PDB entry 9BHM | electron microscopy, 2.90 A resolution | chains A and N of the 4 polymer chains in the assembly

[Chain A]
Name: Guanine nucleotide-binding protein G(s) subunit alpha isoforms short
From: Homo sapiens
Reference sequence: P63092 (GNAS2_HUMAN); the construct has insertions or renumbered stretches relative to UniProt, so the offset changes along the chain: 5-58 = UniProt 5-58; 190-195 = UniProt 59-64; 204-253 = UniProt 204-253; 264-394 = UniProt 264-394
Sequence (261 residues; numbered -7 to 394; 141 numbers in that range are skipped by the numbering (no residue carries them; nothing is unmodelled there); the number before each row is that of its first residue; numbers below 1 keep their minus sign (Gly-7 is residue -7)):
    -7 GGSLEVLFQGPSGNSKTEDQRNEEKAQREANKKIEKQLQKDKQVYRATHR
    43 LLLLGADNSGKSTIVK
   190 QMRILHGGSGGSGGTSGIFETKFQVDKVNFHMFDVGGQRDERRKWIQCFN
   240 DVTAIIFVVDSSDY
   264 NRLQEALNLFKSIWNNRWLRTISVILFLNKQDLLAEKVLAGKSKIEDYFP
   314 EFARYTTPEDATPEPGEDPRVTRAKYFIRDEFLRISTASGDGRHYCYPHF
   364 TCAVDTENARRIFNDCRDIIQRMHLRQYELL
Not modelled in the structure: -7 to 15, 190-205, 321-330, 353-354
Differences from the reference sequence: expression tag (-7 to 4); engineered mutation Asp49 (Gly in P63092), Asn50 (Glu in P63092), Asp249 (Ala in P63092), Asp252 (Ser in P63092), Ala372 (Ile in P63092), Ile375 (Val in P63092); linker (196-203)

[Chain N]
Name: Nanobody 35
From: Lama glama
Notes: antibody fragment or engineered binder
Sequence (142 residues; row label = number of the first residue in the row):
     1 QVQLQESGGGLVQPGGSLRLSCAASGFTFSNYKMNWVRQAPGKGLEWVSD
    51 ISQSGASISYTGSVKGRFTISRDNAKNTLYLQMNSLKPEDTAVYYCARCP
   101 APFTRDCFDVTSTTYAYRGQGTQVTVSSGSEDQVDPRLIDGK
Not modelled in the structure: 13-16, 40-43, 75-76, 85-90, 126-142
Disulfide bonds: Cys22-Cys96, Cys99-Cys107

[Interface between chain A and chain N]
Residue-residue contacts (36):
  Arg228(A) - Thr114(N)
  Asp229(A) - Asp109(N)
  Asp229(A) - Thr113(N)
  Glu230(A) - Asp109(N)
  Glu230(A) - Ser112(N)  hydrogen bond
  Glu230(A) - Thr113(N)
  Arg231(A) - Asp109(N)
  Arg232(A) - Pro100(N)
  Arg232(A) - Phe108(N)
  Arg232(A) - Asp109(N)  salt bridge
  Asn264(A) - Glu46(N)
  Gln267(A) - Glu46(N)
  Gln267(A) - Trp47(N)
  Gln267(A) - Thr61(N)
  Glu268(A) - Thr111(N)
  Asn271(A) - Trp47(N)
  Leu272(A) - Phe108(N)  hydrophobic
  Ser275(A) - Asp106(N)
  Ser275(A) - Cys107(N)  hydrogen bond (side chain-backbone)
  Ser275(A) - Phe108(N)
  Ile276(A) - Phe108(N)  hydrophobic
  Asn278(A) - Thr104(N)  hydrogen bond (backbone-side chain)
  Asn278(A) - Arg105(N)  hydrogen bond
  Asn278(A) - Asp106(N)
  Asn279(A) - Asp106(N)
  Asn279(A) - Phe108(N)
  Arg280(A) - Asp106(N)
  Asp310(A) - Gly62(N)
  Asp310(A) - Ser63(N)  hydrogen bond (backbone-side chain)
  Tyr311(A) - Gly62(N)  hydrogen bond (backbone-backbone)
  Tyr311(A) - Ser63(N)
  Phe312(A) - Gly62(N)
  Pro313(A) - Gly62(N)
  Pro313(A) - Lys65(N)
  Glu314(A) - Lys65(N)  salt bridge
  Ser352(A) - Arg105(N)  hydrogen bond
Interface residues without a listed pair, chain N (18 interface residues in all): Tyr115

[In short]
21 residues of chain A and 18 residues of chain N are in contact; the contacts include 7 hydrogen bonds and 2
salt bridges. Polar contacts include Arg232(A)-Asp109(N), Glu314(A)-Lys65(N) and Glu230(A)-Ser112(N).
Chain A is Guanine nucleotide-binding protein G(s) subunit alpha isoforms short (Homo sapiens) and chain N is
Nanobody 35 (Lama glama); the structure, Human proton sensing receptor GPR68 in complex with miniGs, was
determined by electron microscopy (same publication as 9BHL, 9BI6 and 9BIP).
